8IXL - chains F and L of the 35 polymer chains in the assembly; structure by electron microscopy, 3.50 A resolution.

Chain F (and L):
Molecule: Tail virion protein G7P
From: Inovirus M13
Notes: chain L of this document is another copy of the same molecule, construct and numbering; everything in this record applies to it too
Reference sequence: P69535 (G7P_BPM13); residues 1-33 here = UniProt positions 1-33
Sequence (33 residues; each row starts with the number of its first residue):
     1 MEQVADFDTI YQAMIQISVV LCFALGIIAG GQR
Disordered / not traced: 1-4
From the paper describing this entry:
  - self-association interface (contacts with another copy of this molecule); pairs are residue here / residue on that copy: Phe7-Phe7 (hydrophobic contact), Ile28-Gln32 (hydrogen bond), Phe7, Ile10, Ala13, Met14, Leu21, Ala24, Leu25, Ala29

Interface between chain F and chain L:
Residue-residue contacts (16):
  Phe7(F) - Ala5(L)
  Phe7(F) - Phe7(L)  hydrophobic
  Asp8(F) - Ala5(L)
  Tyr11(F) - Thr9(L)
  Tyr11(F) - Ile10(L)  hydrophobic
  Tyr11(F) - Ala13(L)  hydrophobic
  Met14(F) - Ala13(L)  hydrophobic
  Ser18(F) - Ile17(L)
  Cys22(F) - Val20(L)  hydrophobic
  Leu25(F) - Leu21(L)  hydrophobic
  Leu25(F) - Ala24(L)  hydrophobic
  Leu25(F) - Ile28(L)
  Ala29(F) - Ile28(L)  hydrophobic
  Gln32(F) - Ile28(L)  hydrogen bond (side chain-backbone)
  Gln32(F) - Gly31(L)
  Gln32(F) - Gln32(L)
Also at the interface, not in a pair above, chain F (12 interface residues in all): Leu21, Ile28, Arg33
Also at the interface, not in a pair above, chain L (16 interface residues in all): Met14, Leu25, Ile27, Arg33

In short:
12 residues of chain F and 16 residues of chain L are in contact, with 1 hydrogen bond. The hydrogen-bonded
pair is Gln32(F)-Ile28(L). The paper reports a self-association interface involving Phe7(F), Ile10(F) and
Ala13(F) among others.
Chain F and chain L are both Tail virion protein G7P (Inovirus M13); the structure, top segment of the
bacteriophage M13 mini variant, was determined by electron microscopy, deposited together with 8IXK, 8IXJ and
8JWT.
